7EEZ - chain A; structure by X-ray diffraction, 1.90 A resolution.

== Chain A ==
Protein: HB transcription factor
From: Zea mays
UniProt: B7ZYP9 (B7ZYP9_MAIZE); residue numbers follow UniProt; this construct covers 125-281
Chain sequence (158 residues; numbered 124 to 281; the number before each row is that of its first residue):
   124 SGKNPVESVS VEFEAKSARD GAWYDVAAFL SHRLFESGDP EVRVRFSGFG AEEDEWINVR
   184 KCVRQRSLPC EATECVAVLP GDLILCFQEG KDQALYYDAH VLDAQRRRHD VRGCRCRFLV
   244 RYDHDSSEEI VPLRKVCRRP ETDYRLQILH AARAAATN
Not modelled in the structure: 124-133, 272-281
Differences from the reference sequence: expression tag (124)
Metal / ion sites: Zn2+: C198, H232, C237, C239

== Summary ==
C198, H232, C237 and C239 form the Zn2+ site.
Chain A is HB transcription factor (Zea mays); the structure, crystal structure of maize SHH2 SAWADEE domain,
was determined by X-ray diffraction together with 7EF0, 7EF1, 7EF2 and 7EF3 from the same study.
